6BB5 - chains A and B; structure by X-ray diffraction, 2.28 A resolution.

[Chain A]
Molecule: Hemoglobin subunit alpha
Organism: Homo sapiens
UniProtKB: P69905 (HBA_HUMAN); residues 2-140 here correspond to UniProt positions 3-141 (UniProt number = residue number + 1)
Amino-acid sequence (139 residues; row label = number of the first residue in the row):
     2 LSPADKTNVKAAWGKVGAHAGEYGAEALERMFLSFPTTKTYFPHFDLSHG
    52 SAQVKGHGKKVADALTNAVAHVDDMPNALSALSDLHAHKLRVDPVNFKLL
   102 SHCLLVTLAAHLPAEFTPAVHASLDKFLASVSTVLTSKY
Bound ions: heme Fe: His87 (together with oxygen molecule)
Small-molecule neighbours:
  - heme (HEM): Met32, Thr39, Tyr42, Phe43, His45, Phe46, His58, Lys61, Val62, Ala65, Leu66, Leu83, Leu86, His87, Leu91, Val93, Asn97, Phe98, Leu101, Val132, Leu136
  - oxygen molecule (OXY): Leu29, Phe43, His58, Val62, His87
UniProt features mapped onto this chain:
  - binding site (O2): His58
  - binding site (heme b): His87
  - site: Thr8, Asn9 (Microbial infection: Cleavage), Lys11 (Not glycated), Ala13, Trp14 (Microbial infection: Cleavage), Tyr24, Gly25 (Microbial infection: Cleavage), Leu29, Glu30 (Microbial infection: Cleavage), His45, Phe46 (Microbial infection: Cleavage), Asp47, Leu48 (Microbial infection: Cleavage), Ser52, Ala53 (Microbial infection: Cleavage), Val55, Lys56 (Microbial infection: Cleavage), Lys56 (Not glycated), Gly59, Lys60 (Microbial infection: Cleavage), Lys60 (Not glycated), Lys90 (Not glycated), Leu91, Arg92 (Microbial infection: Cleavage), Lys99 (Not glycated), Leu106, Val107 (Microbial infection: Cleavage), Thr108, Leu109 (Microbial infection: Cleavage), Val121, His122 (Microbial infection: Cleavage), Ser133, Thr134 (Microbial infection: Cleavage)
  - modified residue: Ser3 (Phosphoserine), Lys7 (N6-succinyllysine), Thr8 (Phosphothreonine), Lys11 (N6-succinyllysine), Lys16 (N6-acetyllysine), Tyr24 (Phosphotyrosine), Ser35 (Phosphoserine), Lys40 (N6-succinyllysine), Ser49 (Phosphoserine), Ser102 (Phosphoserine), Thr108 (Phosphothreonine), Ser124 (Phosphoserine), Ser131 (Phosphoserine), Thr134 (Phosphothreonine), Thr137 (Phosphothreonine), Ser138 (Phosphoserine)
  - glycosylation (N-linked (Glc) (glycation) lysine): Lys7, Lys16, Lys40, Lys61

[Chain B]
Molecule: Hemoglobin subunit beta
Organism: Homo sapiens
UniProtKB: P68871 (HBB_HUMAN); residues 2-146 here correspond to UniProt positions 3-147 (UniProt number = residue number + 1)
Amino-acid sequence (145 residues; numbered 2 to 146; the number before each row is that of its first residue):
     2 HLTPEEKSAVTALWGKVNVDEVGGEALGRLLVVYPWTQRFFESFGDLSTP
    52 DAVMGNPKVKAHGKKVLGAFSDGLAHLDNLKGTFATLSELHCDKLHVDPE
   102 NFRLLGNVLVCVLAHHFGKEFTPPVQAAYQKVVAGVANALAHKYH
Bound ions: heme Fe: His92 (together with oxygen molecule)
Small-molecule neighbours:
  - heme (HEM): Leu31, Thr38, Phe41, Phe42, His63, Lys66, Val67, Ala70, Phe71, Phe85, Leu88, Leu91, His92, Leu96, Val98, Asn102, Phe103, Leu106, Val137, Leu141
  - heme / oxygen molecule: Leu28, Leu31, Thr38, Phe41, Phe42, His63, Lys66, Val67, Ala70, Phe71, Phe85, Leu88, Leu91, His92, Leu96, Val98, Asn102, Phe103, Leu106, Val137, Leu141
  - oxygen molecule (OXY): Leu28, Phe42, His63, Val67, His92
UniProt features mapped onto this chain:
  - binding site ((2R)-2,3-bisphosphoglycerate): His2, Lys82, His143
  - binding site (heme b): His63, His92
  - site: Glu7, Lys8 (Microbial infection: Cleavage), Gly25, Glu26 (Microbial infection: Cleavage), Gly29, Arg30 (Microbial infection: Cleavage), Tyr35, Pro36 (Microbial infection: Cleavage), Trp37, Thr38 (Microbial infection: Cleavage), Phe45, Gly46 (Microbial infection: Cleavage), Asp52, Ala53 (Microbial infection: Cleavage), Gly56, Asn57 (Microbial infection: Cleavage), Lys59 (Not glycated), Phe71, Ser72 (Microbial infection: Cleavage), Gly74, Leu75 (Microbial infection: Cleavage), Lys82 (Not glycated), Thr84, Phe85 (Microbial infection: Cleavage), His92, Cys93 (Microbial infection: Cleavage), Lys95 (Not glycated), Arg104, Leu105 (Microbial infection: Cleavage), Leu110, Val111 (Microbial infection: Cleavage), Gly119, Lys120 (Microbial infection: Cleavage), Phe122, Thr123 (Microbial infection: Cleavage), Ala128, Ala129 (Microbial infection: Cleavage) and 2 more in UniProt
  - modified residue: Ser9 (Phosphoserine), Thr12 (Phosphothreonine), Ser44 (Phosphoserine), Thr50 (Phosphothreonine), Lys59 (N6-acetyllysine), Lys82 (N6-acetyllysine), Thr87 (Phosphothreonine), Cys93 (S-nitrosocysteine), Lys144 (N6-acetyllysine)
  - glycosylation (N-linked (Glc) (glycation) lysine): Lys8, Lys17, Lys66, Lys120, Lys144

[How chain A and chain B interact]
Residue-residue contacts - 40 pairs, chain A then chain B:
  Glu30(A) - Pro124(B)
  Arg31(A) - Phe122(B)  hydrogen bond (side chain-backbone)
  Arg31(A) - Thr123(B)
  Arg31(A) - Pro124(B)
  Arg31(A) - Gln127(B)  hydrogen bond
  Leu34(A) - Pro124(B)  hydrophobic
  Leu34(A) - Pro125(B)
  Leu34(A) - Ala128(B)
  Ser35(A) - Gln127(B)
  Ser35(A) - Ala128(B)  hydrogen bond (side chain-backbone)
  Ser35(A) - Gln131(B)
  Phe36(A) - Gln131(B)
  Lys99(A) - Arg104(B)
  His103(A) - Asn108(B)
  His103(A) - Val111(B)
  His103(A) - Gln127(B)
  His103(A) - Gln131(B)  hydrogen bond
  Cys104(A) - Gln127(B)
  Val107(A) - Val111(B)  hydrophobic
  Val107(A) - Cys112(B)  hydrophobic
  Val107(A) - Ala115(B)  hydrophobic
  Val107(A) - Gln127(B)
  Ala110(A) - Cys112(B)
  Ala110(A) - Ala115(B)
  Ala110(A) - His116(B)
  Ala111(A) - Ala115(B)
  Ala111(A) - Gly119(B)
  Ala111(A) - Lys120(B)
  Pro114(A) - His116(B)  hydrogen bond (backbone-side chain)
  Phe117(A) - Arg30(B)  hydrogen bond (backbone-side chain)
  Phe117(A) - His116(B)
  Thr118(A) - Arg30(B)
  Pro119(A) - Arg30(B)
  Pro119(A) - Val33(B)
  Pro119(A) - Met55(B)  hydrophobic
  His122(A) - Arg30(B)  hydrogen bond
  His122(A) - Val34(B)
  Ala123(A) - Val34(B)  hydrophobic
  Asp126(A) - Val34(B)
  Asp126(A) - Tyr35(B)  hydrogen bond
Also at the interface, not in a pair above, chain A (22 interface residues in all): Leu106, Leu113, Ala120, Lys127
Also at the interface, not in a pair above, chain B (23 interface residues in all): Glu26, Pro51, Glu101

[In short]
22 residues of chain A and 23 residues of chain B are in contact; the contacts include 8 hydrogen bonds. Polar
contacts include Arg31(A)-Phe122(B), Arg31(A)-Gln127(B) and Ser35(A)-Ala128(B). Chain A binds heme and oxygen
molecule. Chain B binds heme, oxygen molecule and heme / oxygen molecule.
Here chain A is Hemoglobin subunit alpha and chain B is Hemoglobin subunit beta, both from Homo sapiens. Entry
6BB5 (Human Oxy-Hemoglobin) was determined by X-ray diffraction, deposited together with 5WOG and 5WOH.
